1MNH - chain A; structure by X-ray diffraction, 2.30 A resolution.

Chain A:
Name: Myoglobin
Source organism: Sus scrofa
UniProtKB: P02189 (MYG_PIG); residue numbers follow UniProt; this construct covers 1-153
Sequence (153 residues; numbered 1 to 153; the number before each row is that of its first residue):
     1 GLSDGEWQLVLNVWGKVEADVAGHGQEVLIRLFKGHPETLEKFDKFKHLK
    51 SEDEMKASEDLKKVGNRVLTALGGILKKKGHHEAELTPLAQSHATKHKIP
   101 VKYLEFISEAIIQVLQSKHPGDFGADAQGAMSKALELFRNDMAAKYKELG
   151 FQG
Sequence notes: conflict Val-64 (His in P02189), Arg-67 (Thr in P02189)
Ion coordination: heme Fe near His-93 (its only coordinating residue here)
Small-molecule neighbours: heme (HEM): Leu-32, Thr-39, Lys-42, Phe-43, Lys-45, Val-64, Arg-67, Val-68, Ala-71, Leu-72, Leu-89, Ser-92, His-93, His-97, Ile-99, Tyr-103, Leu-104, Ile-107, Ile-111, Phe-138

Overview:
Ligands of chain A: heme.
Chain A is Myoglobin (Sus scrofa); the structure, Interactions among residues CD3, E7, E10 and E11 in
myoglobins: attempts to simulate the O2 and ..., was determined by X-ray diffraction together with 1MNJ and
1MNK from the same study.
